6T8Z - chains AAA and BBB; structure by X-ray diffraction, 1.21 A resolution.

Chain AAA (and BBB):
Molecule: Formate dehydrogenase
Source organism: Chaetomium thermophilum (strain DSM 1495 / CBS 144.50 / IMI 039719)
Notes: EC 1.17.1.9; chain BBB of this document is another copy of the same molecule, construct and numbering; everything in this record applies to it too
Reference sequence: G0SGU4 (FDH_CHATD); residues 1-370 here = UniProt positions 1-370
Sequence (410 residues; numbered -33 to 376; the number before each row is that of its first residue; numbers below 1 keep their minus sign (Met-33 is residue -33)):
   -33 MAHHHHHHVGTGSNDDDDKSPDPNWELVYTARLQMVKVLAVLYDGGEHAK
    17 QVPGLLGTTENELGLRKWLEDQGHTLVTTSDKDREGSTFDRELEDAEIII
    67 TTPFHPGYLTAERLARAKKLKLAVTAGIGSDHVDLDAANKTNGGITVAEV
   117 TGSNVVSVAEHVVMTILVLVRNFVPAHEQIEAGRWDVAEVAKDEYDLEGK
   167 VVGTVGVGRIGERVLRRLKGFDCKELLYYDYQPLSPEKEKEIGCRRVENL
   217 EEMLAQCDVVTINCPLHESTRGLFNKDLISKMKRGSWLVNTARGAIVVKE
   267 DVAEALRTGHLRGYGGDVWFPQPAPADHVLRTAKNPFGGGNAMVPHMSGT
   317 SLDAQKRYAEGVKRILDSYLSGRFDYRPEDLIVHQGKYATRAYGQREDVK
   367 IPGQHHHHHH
Not modelled in the structure: -33 to -5, 369-376 (chain BBB: -33 to -6, 370-376)
Construct notes: initiating methionine (-33); expression tag (-32 to 0, 371-376)
Ligand contacts: NAD (nicotinamide-adenine-dinucleotide): Phe70, Ile94, Gly95, Asp97, Asn120, Val121, Val124, Val171, Gly172, Val173, Gly174, Arg175, Ile176, Gly177, Tyr195, Asp196, Tyr197, Gln198, Asn229, Cys230, Pro231, His233, Thr236, Thr257, Ala258, Arg259, Asp283, Val284, His312, Ser314, Gly315, Ala358, Tyr359
Swiss-Prot annotation at these positions:
  - binding site (substrate): Ile94, Asn120
  - binding site (NAD(+)): Arg175, Ile176, Asp196, Pro231 to Ser235, Thr257, Asp283, His312 to Gly315
  - site (Important for catalytic activity): Arg259, His312

How chain AAA and chain BBB interact:
Residue-residue contacts (152; chain AAA residue first):
  Tyr9(AAA) - Val153(BBB)
  Tyr9(AAA) - Ala154(BBB)
  Gly11(AAA) - Ala154(BBB)
  His14(AAA) - Glu155(BBB)
  His14(AAA) - Lys158(BBB)  hydrogen bond
  Gln17(AAA) - Lys158(BBB)
  Gln17(AAA) - Phe303(BBB)
  Val18(AAA) - Lys158(BBB)
  Leu21(AAA) - Lys158(BBB)
  Val122(AAA) - Glu164(BBB)
  Ser123(AAA) - Arg137(BBB)  hydrogen bond (backbone-side chain)
  Ser123(AAA) - Asp162(BBB)  hydrogen bond
  Glu126(AAA) - Arg137(BBB)  salt bridge
  Glu126(AAA) - Asp162(BBB)
  Glu126(AAA) - Leu163(BBB)  hydrogen bond (side chain-backbone)
  Glu126(AAA) - Glu164(BBB)  hydrogen bond (side chain-backbone)
  Glu126(AAA) - Phe187(BBB)
  His127(AAA) - Arg137(BBB)  hydrogen bond
  Val129(AAA) - Phe187(BBB)  hydrophobic
  Met130(AAA) - Leu133(BBB)
  Met130(AAA) - Val134(BBB)
  Met130(AAA) - Arg137(BBB)
  Met130(AAA) - Phe139(BBB)  hydrophobic
  Leu133(AAA) - Met130(BBB)
  Val134(AAA) - Met130(BBB)
  Val134(AAA) - Val134(BBB)  hydrophobic
  Val134(AAA) - Phe139(BBB)  hydrophobic
  Arg137(AAA) - Ser123(BBB)  hydrogen bond (side chain-backbone)
  Arg137(AAA) - Glu126(BBB)  salt bridge
  Arg137(AAA) - His127(BBB)  hydrogen bond
  Arg137(AAA) - Met130(BBB)
  Arg137(AAA) - Met313(BBB)
  Arg137(AAA) - Ser314(BBB)  hydrogen bond (side chain-backbone)
  Phe139(AAA) - Met130(BBB)  hydrophobic
  Phe139(AAA) - Val134(BBB)  hydrophobic
  Phe139(AAA) - Val140(BBB)  hydrophobic
  Phe139(AAA) - Ala308(BBB)
  Phe139(AAA) - Val310(BBB)  hydrophobic
  Val140(AAA) - Phe139(BBB)  hydrophobic
  Val140(AAA) - His143(BBB)
  Ala142(AAA) - Val310(BBB)  hydrophobic
  Ala142(AAA) - Pro311(BBB)
  Ala142(AAA) - Met313(BBB)  hydrophobic
  His143(AAA) - Val140(BBB)
  His143(AAA) - Asn307(BBB)  hydrogen bond (side chain-backbone)
  His143(AAA) - Met309(BBB)  hydrogen bond (side chain-backbone)
  His143(AAA) - Val310(BBB)
  Glu144(AAA) - Glu147(BBB)
  Gln145(AAA) - Pro311(BBB)
  Ile146(AAA) - Trp285(BBB)  hydrophobic
  Ile146(AAA) - Arg297(BBB)  hydrogen bond (backbone-side chain)
  Ile146(AAA) - Met309(BBB)
  Ile146(AAA) - Val310(BBB)
  Ile146(AAA) - Pro311(BBB)
  Glu147(AAA) - Glu144(BBB)
  Glu147(AAA) - Arg297(BBB)
  Glu147(AAA) - Thr298(BBB)
  Glu147(AAA) - Lys300(BBB)  salt bridge
  Gly149(AAA) - Ala292(BBB)
  Gly149(AAA) - Arg297(BBB)
  Arg150(AAA) - Arg297(BBB)  hydrogen bond (backbone-side chain)
  Trp151(AAA) - Trp285(BBB)
  Trp151(AAA) - Gln288(BBB)
  Trp151(AAA) - Pro289(BBB)
  Trp151(AAA) - Ala290(BBB)
  Trp151(AAA) - Arg297(BBB)
  Trp151(AAA) - Pro311(BBB)  hydrophobic
  Trp151(AAA) - His312(BBB)
  Val153(AAA) - Tyr9(BBB)
  Val153(AAA) - His312(BBB)
  Val153(AAA) - Thr316(BBB)
  Ala154(AAA) - Tyr9(BBB)  hydrophobic
  Ala154(AAA) - Gly11(BBB)
  Glu155(AAA) - His14(BBB)
  Val156(AAA) - Met313(BBB)
  Ala157(AAA) - Thr316(BBB)
  Ala157(AAA) - Leu318(BBB)
  Lys158(AAA) - His14(BBB)  hydrogen bond
  Lys158(AAA) - Gln17(BBB)  hydrogen bond
  Lys158(AAA) - Val18(BBB)
  Lys158(AAA) - Leu21(BBB)
  Lys158(AAA) - Leu318(BBB)
  Glu160(AAA) - Met313(BBB)
  Glu160(AAA) - Ser314(BBB)
  Glu160(AAA) - Thr316(BBB)
  Glu160(AAA) - Ser317(BBB)  hydrogen bond (side chain-backbone)
  Glu160(AAA) - Leu318(BBB)  hydrogen bond (backbone-backbone)
  Tyr161(AAA) - Leu318(BBB)
  Tyr161(AAA) - Asp319(BBB)
  Asp162(AAA) - Ser123(BBB)  hydrogen bond
  Asp162(AAA) - Glu126(BBB)
  Asp162(AAA) - Ser317(BBB)  hydrogen bond
  Asp162(AAA) - Asp319(BBB)  hydrogen bond (backbone-side chain)
  Asp162(AAA) - Arg323(BBB)  salt bridge
  Leu163(AAA) - Glu126(BBB)  hydrogen bond (backbone-side chain)
  Glu164(AAA) - Val122(BBB)
  Glu164(AAA) - Glu126(BBB)  hydrogen bond (backbone-side chain)
  Lys166(AAA) - Asp319(BBB)  salt bridge
  Arg182(AAA) - Gly186(BBB)
  Arg183(AAA) - Gly186(BBB)
  Arg183(AAA) - Phe187(BBB)
  Gly186(AAA) - Arg182(BBB)
  Gly186(AAA) - Arg183(BBB)
  Phe187(AAA) - Val129(BBB)  hydrophobic
  Phe187(AAA) - Arg183(BBB)
  Trp285(AAA) - Ile146(BBB)  hydrophobic
  Trp285(AAA) - Trp151(BBB)
  Gln288(AAA) - Trp151(BBB)
  Pro289(AAA) - Trp151(BBB)
  Ala290(AAA) - Trp151(BBB)
  Ala292(AAA) - Gly149(BBB)
  Arg297(AAA) - Ile146(BBB)  hydrogen bond (side chain-backbone)
  Arg297(AAA) - Glu147(BBB)
  Arg297(AAA) - Gly149(BBB)
  Arg297(AAA) - Arg150(BBB)  hydrogen bond (side chain-backbone)
  Arg297(AAA) - Trp151(BBB)
  Thr298(AAA) - Glu147(BBB)
  Lys300(AAA) - Glu147(BBB)  salt bridge
  Phe303(AAA) - Gln17(BBB)
  Asn307(AAA) - His143(BBB)
  Ala308(AAA) - Phe139(BBB)
  Met309(AAA) - His143(BBB)  hydrogen bond (backbone-side chain)
  Met309(AAA) - Ile146(BBB)  hydrophobic
  Val310(AAA) - Phe139(BBB)  hydrophobic
  Val310(AAA) - Ala142(BBB)  hydrophobic
  Val310(AAA) - His143(BBB)
  Val310(AAA) - Ile146(BBB)
  Pro311(AAA) - Ala142(BBB)
  Pro311(AAA) - Gln145(BBB)
  Pro311(AAA) - Ile146(BBB)
  Pro311(AAA) - Trp151(BBB)  hydrophobic
  His312(AAA) - Trp151(BBB)
  His312(AAA) - Val153(BBB)
  Met313(AAA) - Arg137(BBB)
  Met313(AAA) - Ala142(BBB)  hydrophobic
  Met313(AAA) - Val156(BBB)
  Met313(AAA) - Glu160(BBB)
  Ser314(AAA) - Arg137(BBB)  hydrogen bond (backbone-side chain)
  Ser314(AAA) - Glu160(BBB)
  Thr316(AAA) - Val153(BBB)
  Thr316(AAA) - Ala157(BBB)
  Thr316(AAA) - Glu160(BBB)
  Ser317(AAA) - Glu160(BBB)  hydrogen bond (backbone-side chain)
  Ser317(AAA) - Asp162(BBB)  hydrogen bond
  Leu318(AAA) - Ala157(BBB)
  Leu318(AAA) - Lys158(BBB)
  Leu318(AAA) - Glu160(BBB)  hydrogen bond (backbone-backbone)
  Leu318(AAA) - Tyr161(BBB)
  Asp319(AAA) - Tyr161(BBB)
  Asp319(AAA) - Asp162(BBB)  hydrogen bond (side chain-backbone)
  Asp319(AAA) - Lys166(BBB)  salt bridge
  Arg323(AAA) - Asp162(BBB)  salt bridge
Also at the interface, not in a pair above, chain AAA (71 interface residues in all): Asp10, Phe70, Asn138, Asp152, Asp188, Ala320, Gln321
Also at the interface, not in a pair above, chain BBB (71 interface residues in all): Asp10, Phe70, Asn138, Asp152, Asp188, Ala320, Gln321

Summary:
Chain AAA and chain BBB each contribute 71 residues to their interface; the contacts include 30 hydrogen bonds
and 8 salt bridges. Polar pairs include Glu126(AAA)-Arg137(BBB), Glu147(AAA)-Lys300(BBB) and
Asp162(AAA)-Arg323(BBB). Ligands of chain AAA: NAD.
Chain AAA and chain BBB are both Formate dehydrogenase (Chaetomium thermophilum (strain DSM 1495 / CBS 144.50
/ IMI 039719)); the structure, NAD+-dependent fungal formate dehydrogenase from Chaetomium thermophilum: A
ternary complex with the oxidised form of the ..., was determined by X-ray diffraction (same publication as
6T8Y, 6T92 and 6T94).
